Entry 6E86 (solution NMR); this record covers chains B and A.

Chain B:
Name: ZZ-type zinc finger-containing protein 3
Source organism: Homo sapiens
UniProtKB: Q8IYH5 (ZZZ3_HUMAN); numbering as in UniProt (aligned over 816-874)
Chain sequence (64 residues; numbered 811 to 874; the number before each row is that of its first residue):
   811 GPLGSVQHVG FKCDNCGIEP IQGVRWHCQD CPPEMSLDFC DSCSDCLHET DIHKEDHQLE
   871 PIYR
Sequence notes: expression tag (811-815)
Bound ions: Zn2+ site 1: Cys-823, Cys-826, Cys-850, Cys-853; Zn2+ site 2: Cys-838, Cys-841, His-863, His-867
Reported in the primary citation:
  - mutagenesis - F821A: decreased binding to H3K4ac (chain A)
  - mutagenesis - F821A, D824A: decreased catalytic activity (HAT activity of ATAC on H3)
  - mutagenesis - F821A, D824A: decreased localization to target gene promoters

Chain A:
Name: H3K4ac
Chain sequence (8 residues; row label = number of the first residue in the row):
     1 ARTKQTAR
Modified positions: Lys-4 (N(6)-acetyllysine; ALY)
Reported in the primary citation:
  - post-translational modification sites: Lys-4

Interface between chain B and chain A:
Residue-residue contacts (17; chain B residue first):
  Val-819(B) with Lys-4(A)
  Gly-820(B) with Ala-1(A); Arg-2(A); Thr-3(A); Lys-4(A)
  Phe-821(B) with Ala-1(A); Thr-3(A)
  Lys-822(B) with Ala-1(A); Thr-3(A)
  Asp-824(B) with Ala-1(A)
  Glu-844(B) with Arg-2(A)
  Met-845(B) with Arg-2(A)
  Ser-846(B) with Ala-1(A); Arg-2(A)
  Leu-847(B) with Ala-1(A)
  Asp-848(B) with Ala-1(A); Arg-2(A)
Interface residues without a listed pair, chain B (11 interface residues in all): Pro-843
Interface features reported in the paper:
  - pairs named by the authors: Val-819(B)/Lys-4(A) (hydrophobic contact), Gly-820(B)/Lys-4(A) (hydrophobic contact), Phe-821(B)/Lys-4(A)

Overview:
Chain B and chain A form an interface of 11 and 4 residues respectively. The authors report hydrophobic
contacts between Val-819(B) and Lys-4(A) and Gly-820(B) and Lys-4(A); a contact between Phe-821(B) and
Lys-4(A). From the paper: F821A and D824A of chain B reduce catalytic activity (HAT activity of ATAC on H3); a
modification site at Lys-4(A).
Here chain B is ZZ-type zinc finger-containing protein 3 (Homo sapiens) and chain A is H3K4ac. Entry 6E86
(Solution structure of ZZZ3 ZZ domain in complex with histone H3K4ac peptide) was determined by solution NMR,
deposited together with 6E83.
